8YCV - chain A; structure by X-ray diffraction, 2.16 A resolution.

Chain A:
Protein: Transcriptional regulator HosA
Source organism: Escherichia coli O127:H6 str. E2348/69
UniProtKB: P69782 (HOSA_ECO27); numbering as in UniProt (aligned over 1-135)
Chain sequence (143 residues; numbered 1 to 143; the number before each row is that of its first residue):
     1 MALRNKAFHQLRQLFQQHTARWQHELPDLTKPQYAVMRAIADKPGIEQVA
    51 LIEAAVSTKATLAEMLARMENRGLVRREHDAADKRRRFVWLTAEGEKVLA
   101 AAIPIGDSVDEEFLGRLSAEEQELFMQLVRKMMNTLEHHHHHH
Unresolved in the structure: 1, 135-143
Differences from the reference sequence: expression tag (136-143)
UniProt features mapped onto this chain:
  - DNA-binding region: Gln48 to Asn71 (H-T-H motif)
Small-molecule neighbours: P-hydroxybenzoic acid (PHB): Leu3, Lys6, Phe8, His9, Arg12, His18, Trp22, Lys31, Tyr34, Ala35, Asp107, Asp110
From the paper describing this entry:
  - contacts within the chain: His18-Asp110
  - binding site for P-hydroxybenzoic acid: His9
  - conformationally variable residues (side-chain flip): His9, Phe15

In short:
Chain A binds P-hydroxybenzoic acid. The paper reports a binding site for P-hydroxybenzoic acid at His9;
conformational variability at His9 and Phe15.
Chain A is Transcriptional regulator HosA (Escherichia coli O127:H6 str. E2348/69); the structure, HosA
transcriptional regulator from enteropathogenic Escherichia coli O127:H6 (strain E2348/69) bound with
4-hydroxy benzoic acid - ..., was determined by X-ray diffraction together with 8WSV, 8XB7, 8XZU and 8AGA from
the same study.
